PDB entry 7TMS | electron microscopy, 3.80 A resolution | chains c and g of the 31 polymer chains in the assembly

Chain c:
Protein: V-type proton ATPase subunit c''
Organism: Saccharomyces cerevisiae
UniProt: P23968 (VATO_YEAST); residue numbers follow UniProt; this construct covers 1-213
Sequence (213 residues; each row starts with the number of its first residue):
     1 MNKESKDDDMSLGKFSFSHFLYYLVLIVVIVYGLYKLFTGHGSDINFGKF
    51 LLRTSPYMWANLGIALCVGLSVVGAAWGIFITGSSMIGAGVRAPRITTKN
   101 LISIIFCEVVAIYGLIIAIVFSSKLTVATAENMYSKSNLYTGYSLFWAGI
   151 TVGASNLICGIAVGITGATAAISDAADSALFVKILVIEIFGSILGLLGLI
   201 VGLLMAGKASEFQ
Unresolved in the structure: 1-15
Curated features (UniProtKB/Swiss-Prot):
  - site: Glu108 (Essential for proton translocation)
  - mutagenesis: Glu108 (E108D: Partial inactivation; E108L/Q/V: Inactivation)

Chain g:
Protein: V-type proton ATPase subunit c
Organism: Saccharomyces cerevisiae
UniProt: P25515 (VATL1_YEAST); residues 1-160 here = UniProt positions 1-160
Sequence (160 residues; numbered 1 to 160; the number before each row is that of its first residue):
     1 MTELCPVYAPFFGAIGCASAIIFTSLGAAYGTAKSGVGICATCVLRPDLL
    51 FKNIVPVIMAGIIAIYGLVVSVLVCYSLGQKQALYTGFIQLGAGLSVGLS
   101 GLAAGFAIGIVGDAGVRGSSQQPRLFVGMILILIFAEVLGLYGLIVALLL
   151 NSRATQDVVC
Unresolved in the structure: 160
Curated features (UniProtKB/Swiss-Prot):
  - site: Glu137 (Essential for proton translocation)
  - mutagenesis: Glu137 (E137D: Partial inactivation; E137Q/V/K: Inactivation)

Interface between chain c and chain g:
Pairs across the interface (53):
  Ser55(c) with Leu84(g); Phe88(g)
  Tyr57(c) with Phe88(g), hydrophobic
  Met58(c) with Phe88(g)
  Asn61(c) with Phe88(g), hydrogen bond (side chain-backbone); Ile89(g); Gly92(g)
  Ala65(c) with Gly92(g)
  Val68(c) with Ser96(g); Val146(g), hydrophobic
  Gly69(c) with Leu99(g)
  Leu70(c) with Leu99(g)
  Val72(c) with Ser100(g); Ala103(g); Leu139(g), hydrophobic
  Val73(c) with Leu99(g), hydrophobic; Ala103(g), hydrophobic
  Ala75(c) with Leu139(g), hydrophobic
  Ala76(c) with Ala103(g); Ala107(g), hydrophobic; Leu139(g), hydrophobic
  Phe80(c) with Ile110(g), hydrophobic; Val111(g), hydrophobic
  Ser84(c) with Ala114(g)
  Ile87(c) with Val111(g); Ala114(g); Gly115(g); Gly118(g); Leu125(g)
  Gly90(c) with Leu125(g)
  Val91(c) with Gly118(g); Gln121(g); Leu125(g)
  Pro94(c) with Gln122(g); Arg124(g)
  Thr97(c) with Leu125(g)
  Leu101(c) with Ile132(g), hydrophobic; Phe135(g), hydrophobic
  Ile105(c) with Phe135(g), hydrophobic
  Glu108(c) with Phe135(g); Ala136(g), hydrogen bond (side chain-backbone); Val138(g)
  Ala111(c) with Leu139(g), hydrophobic
  Ile112(c) with Tyr142(g)
  Leu115(c) with Tyr142(g), hydrophobic; Val146(g), hydrophobic
  Ala118(c) with Val146(g), hydrophobic
  Ser122(c) with Leu149(g)
  Thr126(c) with Tyr85(g)
  Val127(c) with Tyr85(g), hydrophobic; Asp157(g)
  Ala130(c) with Leu4(g), hydrophobic
  Glu131(c) with Glu3(g)
Other interface residues (no listed pair), chain c (37 interface residues in all): Ile79, Met86, Arg95, Ile104, Ile119, Leu125
Other interface residues (no listed pair), chain g (33 interface residues in all): Leu95, Ala104, Leu150

Overview:
37 residues of chain c and 33 residues of chain g are in contact; the contacts include 2 hydrogen bonds. Polar
pairs include Asn61(c)-Phe88(g) and Glu108(c)-Ala136(g). UniProt lists one mutagenesis site on chain c; one
mutagenesis site on chain g.
Here chain c is V-type proton ATPase subunit c'' and chain g is V-type proton ATPase subunit c, both from
Saccharomyces cerevisiae. Entry 7TMS (V-ATPase from Saccharomyces cerevisiae, State 2) was determined by
electron microscopy (same publication as 7TMM, 7TMO, 7TMP, 7TMQ, 7TMR and 7TMT).
